7KMF - chains F and H of the 10 polymer chains in the assembly; structure by electron microscopy, 2.91 A resolution.

[Chain F]
Protein: Translation initiation factor eIF-2B subunit delta
Organism: Homo sapiens
UniProtKB: Q9UI10 (EI2BD_HUMAN); numbering as in UniProt (aligned over 1-523)
Chain sequence (523 residues; row label = number of the first residue in the row):
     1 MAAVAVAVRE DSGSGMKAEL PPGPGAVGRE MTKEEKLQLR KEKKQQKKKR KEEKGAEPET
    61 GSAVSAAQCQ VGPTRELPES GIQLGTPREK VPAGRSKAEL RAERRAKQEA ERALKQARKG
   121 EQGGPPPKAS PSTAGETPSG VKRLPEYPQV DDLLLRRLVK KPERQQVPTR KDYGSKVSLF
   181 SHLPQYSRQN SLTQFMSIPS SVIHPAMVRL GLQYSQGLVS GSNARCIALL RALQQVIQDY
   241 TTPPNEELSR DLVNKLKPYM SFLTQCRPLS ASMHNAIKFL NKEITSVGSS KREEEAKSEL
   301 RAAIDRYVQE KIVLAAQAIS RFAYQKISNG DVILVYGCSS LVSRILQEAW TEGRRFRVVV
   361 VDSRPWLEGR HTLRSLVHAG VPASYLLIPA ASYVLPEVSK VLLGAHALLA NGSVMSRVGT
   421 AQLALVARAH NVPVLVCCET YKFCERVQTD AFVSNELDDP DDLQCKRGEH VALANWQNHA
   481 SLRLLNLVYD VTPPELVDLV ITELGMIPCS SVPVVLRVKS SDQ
Not modelled in the structure: 1-178, 188-191, 243-247, 290-293, 467-470, 521-523

[Chain H]
Protein: Translation initiation factor eIF-2B subunit alpha
Organism: Homo sapiens
UniProtKB: Q14232 (EI2BA_HUMAN); numbering as in UniProt (aligned over 1-305)
Chain sequence (377 residues; row label = number of the first residue in the row):
     1 MDDKELIEYF KSQMKEDPDM ASAVAAIRTL LEFLKRDKGE TIQGLRANLT SAIETLCGVD
    61 SSVAVSSGGE LFLRFISLAS LEYSDYSKCK KIMIERGELF LRRISLSRNK IADLCHTFIK
   121 DGATILTHAY SRVVLRVLEA AVAAKKRFSV YVTESQPDLS GKKMAKALCH LNVPVTVVLD
   181 AAVGYIMEKA DLVIVGAEGV VENGGIINKI GTNQMAVCAK AQNKPFYVVA ESFKFVRLFP
   241 LNQQDVPDKF KYKADTLKVA QTGQDLKEEH PWVDYTAPSL ITLLFTDLGV LTPSAVSDEL
   301 IKLYLGGENL YFQAEDKGGG SGGGGSGGGG SASQGGLNDI FEAQKIEWHE GGGGSGGGGS
   361 GGGGSGRDQD YKDDDDK
Not modelled in the structure: 1-2, 37-40, 81-87, 255-265, 305-377
Differences from the reference sequence: expression tag (306-377)
Ligand contacts: 6-O-phosphono-beta-D-fructofuranose (F6P): A129, Y130, S131, R132, V133, G196, A197, E198, N208, K209, E231, K234
What the authors report for this chain:
  - binding site for 6-O-phosphono-beta-D-fructofuranose: A129, Y130, R132, G196, E198, N208, K234
  - mutagenesis - E198K (11-fold): decreased binding to 6-O-phosphono-beta-D-fructofuranose
  - mutagenesis - E198K: abolished catalytic activity on 6-O-phosphono-beta-D-fructofuranose
  - mutagenesis - E198K: decreased expression
  - disease-associated variants - N208Y: abolished binding to 6-O-phosphono-beta-D-fructofuranose
  - disease-associated variants - V183F, N208Y (14.5 +/- 0.9 min): decreased catalytic activity
  - disease-associated variants - N208Y: abolished catalytic activity on 6-O-phosphono-beta-D-fructofuranose
  - disease-associated variants - V183F (K_d_ = 6.3 +/- 0.7 uM): unchanged binding to 6-O-phosphono-beta-D-fructofuranose
  - disease-associated variants - V183F (11.5 +/- 0.1 min): increased catalytic activity on 6-O-phosphono-beta-D-fructofuranose
  - disease-associated variants - V183F: decreased binding to another copy of this molecule

[Interface between chain F and chain H]
Residue-residue contacts (18):
  K326(F) - F239(H)  hydrogen bond (side chain-backbone)
  P433(F) - L241(H)  hydrophobic
  L435(F) - L241(H)  hydrophobic
  D498(F) - F239(H)
  L499(F) - F239(H)  hydrophobic
  L499(F) - L241(H)  hydrophobic
  M506(F) - F239(H)
  I507(F) - F239(H)
  I507(F) - I301(H)  hydrophobic
  P508(F) - N203(H)
  P508(F) - F239(H)  hydrophobic
  P508(F) - S297(H)
  S510(F) - S294(H)
  S511(F) - S297(H)
  V514(F) - D298(H)
  V514(F) - I301(H)  hydrophobic
  R517(F) - D298(H)  salt bridge
  R517(F) - K302(H)
Also at the interface, not in a pair above, chain H (11 interface residues in all): E202, P240, D245

[Overview]
Chain F and chain H form an interface of 12 and 11 residues respectively, with 1 hydrogen bond and 1 salt
bridge. Polar pairs include R517(F)-D298(H) and K326(F)-F239(H). From the paper: a binding site for
6-O-phosphono-beta-D-fructofuranose at A129(H), Y130(H) and R132(H) among others; E198K and N208Y of chain H
abolish catalytic activity on 6-O-phosphono-beta-D-fructofuranose.
Chain F is Translation initiation factor eIF-2B subunit delta and chain H is Translation initiation factor
eIF-2B subunit alpha, both from Homo sapiens; the structure, Sugar phosphate activation of the stress sensor
eIF2B, was determined by electron microscopy, deposited together with 7KMA.
